PDB entry 8K9F | electron microscopy, 2.90 A resolution | chains A and D of the 8 polymer chains in the assembly

Chain A:
Name: Cytochrome c7-like domain-containing protein
Source organism: Chloroflexus aurantiacus (strain ATCC 29366 / DSM 635 / J-10-fl)
UniProtKB: A9WEV2 (A9WEV2_CHLAA); residues 1-219 here = UniProt positions 1-219
Chain sequence (219 residues; numbered 1 to 219; the number before each row is that of its first residue):
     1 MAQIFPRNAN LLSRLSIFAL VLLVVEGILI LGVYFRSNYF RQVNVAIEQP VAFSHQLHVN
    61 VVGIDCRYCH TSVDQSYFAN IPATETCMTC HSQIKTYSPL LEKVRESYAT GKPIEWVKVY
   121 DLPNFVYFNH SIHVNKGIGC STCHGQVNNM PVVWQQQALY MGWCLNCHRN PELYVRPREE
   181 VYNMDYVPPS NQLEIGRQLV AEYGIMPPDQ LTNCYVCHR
Not modelled in the structure: 1
Covalently attached groups: heme c (HEC) linked to Cys87, Cys90, Cys140, Cys143, Cys164, Cys167, Cys214, Cys217
Bound ions: heme c Fe (5 sites), coordinated by His55, His58, His70, His91, His130, His133, His144, Met161, His168, His218; Mg2+: Asp121 (shared with 1 residue of chain B; 1 residue of chain E)
Small-molecule neighbours:
  - heme c (HEC), molecule 1: Arg41, Leu122, Pro123, Phe125, Val126, Leu159, Tyr160, Met161, Leu165, His168, Leu211, Thr212, Asn213, His218
  - heme c (HEC), molecule 2: Gln49, Phe53, His55, Val59, Ile64, Asp65, Cys66, Cys69, His70, Ile81, Pro82, Trp116, Val117, Lys118, Val119, Tyr120, His144, Val147, Val153, Met184
  - heme c (HEC), molecule 3: Val51, Phe53, Leu57, His58, Val62, Ile64, Tyr68, Thr86, His91, Ile94, Lys95, Leu100, Leu101, Val104, Trp116
  - heme c (HEC), molecule 4: Cys66, His70, Val73, Phe78, Ala79, Asn80, Ile81, Lys118, Tyr120, Asp121, Leu122, Phe128, His130, His133, Val134, Ile138, Gly139, Thr142, His144, Leu159, Trp163, Glu180, Val181
  - heme c (HEC), molecule 5: Leu122, Val126, Tyr127, Phe128, Asn129, Ile132, His133, Lys136, Ile138, Thr142, Trp163, His168, Pro171, Tyr174, Gly204, Ile205, Met206, Gln210, Leu211, Val216

Chain D:
Name: Quinol:cytochrome c oxidoreductase membrane protein
Source organism: Chloroflexus aurantiacus (strain ATCC 29366 / DSM 635 / J-10-fl)
UniProtKB: A9WEV5 (A9WEV5_CHLAA); numbering as in UniProt (aligned over 1-179)
Chain sequence (179 residues; row label = number of the first residue in the row):
     1 MRNDVYGVMA EFPTPEALIE ATRKAKAAGY TKMDAFSPFP IEEVIEEIAH GDTGVPRLVL
    61 LFGLIGAASG FILQYIGNLV DYPLNVGGRP LDITNWPAMI PITFESGILL ASFAAAIGMI
   121 VLNGLPSPYH PVFNVPRFQY ASQDAFFLCI EATDPLFDRS RTSQFLRSLN PMQVSEVAY
Not modelled in the structure: 1-4
Small-molecule neighbours: JM9 (1,3-bis(13-methyltetradecanoyloxy)propan-2-yl pentadecanoate): Pro56, Val59, Leu60, Gly63, Leu64, Phe104, Gly107, Ile108, Ala111

How chain A and chain D interact:
Pairs across the interface (21; chain A residue first):
  Ala2(A) - Tyr129(D)
  Ala2(A) - His130(D)
  Ala2(A) - Phe133(D)
  Ala2(A) - Asn134(D)
  Gln3(A) - Phe133(D)
  Phe5(A) - Pro128(D)
  Pro6(A) - Tyr129(D)
  Arg7(A) - Tyr129(D)
  Ala9(A) - Pro128(D)
  Asn10(A) - Ser127(D)  hydrogen bond
  Asn10(A) - Pro128(D)
  Asn10(A) - Tyr129(D)  hydrogen bond (side chain-backbone)
  Ser13(A) - Pro126(D)  hydrogen bond (side chain-backbone)
  Ser13(A) - Pro128(D)
  Arg14(A) - Gly124(D)
  Arg14(A) - Pro126(D)  hydrogen bond (side chain-backbone)
  Arg14(A) - Ser127(D)
  Leu165(A) - Tyr82(D)
  Arg169(A) - Asp81(D)
  Arg169(A) - Tyr82(D)
  Thr212(A) - Tyr82(D)  hydrogen bond (backbone-side chain)
Other interface residues (no listed pair), chain A (13 interface residues in all): Met161
Other interface residues (no listed pair), chain D (12 interface residues in all): Val135, Tyr179

In short:
13 residues of chain A face 12 of chain D across their interface; the contacts include 5 hydrogen bonds. Polar
contacts include Asn10(A)-Ser127(D), Asn10(A)-Tyr129(D) and Ser13(A)-Pro126(D). Ligands of chain A: heme c.
Ligands of chain D: compound JM9.
Here chain A is Cytochrome c7-like domain-containing protein and chain D is Quinol:cytochrome c oxidoreductase
membrane protein, both from Chloroflexus aurantiacus (strain ATCC 29366 / DSM 635 / J-10-fl). Entry 8K9F
(Cryo-EM structure of the photosynthetic alternative complex III from Chloroflexus aurantiacus at 2.9
angstrom) was determined by electron microscopy together with 8K9E and 8X2J from the same study.
